3LRM - chains A and B of the 4 polymer chains in the assembly; structure by X-ray diffraction, 2.70 A resolution.

== Chain A (and B) ==
Protein: Alpha-galactosidase 1
Source organism: Saccharomyces cerevisiae
Notes: EC 3.2.1.22; chain B of this document is another copy of the same molecule, construct and numbering; everything in this record applies to it too
UniProtKB: P04824 (MEL1_YEAST); residues 1-471 here = UniProt positions 1-471
Amino-acid sequence (479 residues; row label = number of the first residue in the row):
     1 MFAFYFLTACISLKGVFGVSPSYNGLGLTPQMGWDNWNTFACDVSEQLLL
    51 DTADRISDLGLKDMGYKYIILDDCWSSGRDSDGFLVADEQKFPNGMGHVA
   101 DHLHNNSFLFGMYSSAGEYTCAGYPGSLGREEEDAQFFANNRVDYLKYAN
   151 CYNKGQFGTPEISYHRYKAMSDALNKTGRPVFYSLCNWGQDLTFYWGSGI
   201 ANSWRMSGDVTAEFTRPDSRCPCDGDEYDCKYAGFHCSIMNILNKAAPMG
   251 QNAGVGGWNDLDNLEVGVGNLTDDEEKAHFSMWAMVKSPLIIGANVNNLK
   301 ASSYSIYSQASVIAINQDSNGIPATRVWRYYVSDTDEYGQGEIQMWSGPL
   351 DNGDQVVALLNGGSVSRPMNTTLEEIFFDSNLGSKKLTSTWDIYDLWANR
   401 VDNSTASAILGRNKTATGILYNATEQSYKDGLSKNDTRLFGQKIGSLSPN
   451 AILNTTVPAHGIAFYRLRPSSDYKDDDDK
Disordered / not traced: 1-18, 471-479
Sequence notes: engineered mutation Ala149 (Asp in P04824), Val181 (Ile in P04824); expression tag (472-479)
UniProt features mapped onto this chain:
  - active site: Asp209 (Proton donor)
  - binding site (substrate): Asp72, Asp73, Lys147, Arg205, Gln251
  - glycosylation (N-linked (GlcNAc...) asparagine): Asn105, Asn175, Asn270, Asn370, Asn403, Asn413, Asn422, Asn435, Asn454
Disulfides: Cys42-Cys74, Cys121-Cys151, Cys221-Cys237, Cys223-Cys230
Glycans and other covalent adducts: N-acetylglucosamine (NAG) linked to Asn175, Asn270, Asn403, Asn422
Reported in the primary citation:
  - binding site for alpha-D-galactopyranose: Trp37, Asp72, Asp73, Lys147, Arg205, Asp209
  - binding site for alpha-D-glucopyranose: Phe235, Gln251, Asn252
  - binding site for beta-D-fructofuranose: Val19, Trp37
  - mutagenesis - D209A, Y232R, N252A: abolished catalytic activity
  - mutagenesis - A41Y: increased binding to melibiose
  - mutagenesis - A41Y: decreased binding to raffinose
  - mutagenesis - A41Y: unchanged catalytic activity
  - mutagenesis - Q251A (about 98%): decreased catalytic activity on melibiose
  - mutagenesis - Q251A: decreased catalytic activity on raffinose
  - mutagenesis - Q251A: increased catalytic activity on PNPG
  - mutagenesis - Q251W: unchanged catalytic activity on PNPG
  - mutagenesis - Q251W: decreased catalytic activity
  - mutagenesis - Y232R, N252A: decreased stability
  - mutagenesis - A41Y: increased binding to PNPGal

== Interface between chain A and chain B ==
Pairs across the interface - 46 pairs, chain A then chain B:
  Tyr119(A) with Ser20(B); Pro21(B)
  Thr120(A) with Val19(B)
  Cys121(A) with Val19(B), hydrogen bond (backbone-backbone)
  Ala122(A) with Val19(B)
  Gly123(A) with Val19(B), hydrogen bond (backbone-backbone); Ser20(B); Pro21(B)
  Tyr152(A) with Val19(B), hydrogen bond (side chain-backbone); Ser20(B), hydrogen bond; Ser198(B)
  Lys154(A) with Tyr164(B)
  Gly155(A) with Glu161(B); Trp196(B)
  Phe157(A) with Pro160(B); Leu192(B), hydrophobic; Tyr195(B), hydrophobic
  Gly158(A) with Pro160(B)
  Ile162(A) with Glu161(B)
  Gln190(A) with Tyr195(B)
  Arg216(A) with Val327(B), hydrogen bond (side chain-backbone)
  Ser219(A) with Pro248(B); Arg326(B), hydrogen bond (side chain-backbone)
  Arg220(A) with Gln251(B); Thr325(B); Phe378(B); Asp379(B), salt bridge
  Pro222(A) with Tyr228(B), hydrophobic
  Cys223(A) with Tyr228(B)
  Lys231(A) with Leu192(B); Tyr195(B); Asp229(B)
  Tyr232(A) with Phe194(B); Tyr195(B); Tyr228(B), hydrophobic; Pro248(B), hydrogen bond (side chain-backbone); Met249(B); Gln251(B); Asn252(B), hydrogen bond
  Ala233(A) with Tyr195(B)
  Gly234(A) with Gln251(B)
  Phe235(A) with Gln251(B)
  His236(A) with Asp379(B), salt bridge
  Gly269(A) with Asn381(B)
  Asn270(A) with Asn381(B); Leu382(B), hydrogen bond (side chain-backbone)
Interface residues without a listed pair, chain A (28 interface residues in all): Thr159, Trp188, Glu227
Interface residues without a listed pair, chain B (25 interface residues in all): Thr159

== In short ==
The interface between chain A and chain B involves 28 residues on one side and 25 on the other; the contacts
include 9 hydrogen bonds and 2 salt bridges. Polar pairs include Arg220(A)-Asp379(B), His236(A)-Asp379(B) and
Tyr152(A)-Val19(B). From the paper: a binding site for alpha-D-galactopyranose at Trp37(A), Asp72(A) and
Asp73(A) among others; D209A, Y232R and N252A of chain A abolish catalytic activity; 6 substitutions were
tested in all.
Chain A and chain B are both Alpha-galactosidase 1 (Saccharomyces cerevisiae); the structure, Structure of
alfa-galactosidase from Saccharomyces cerevisiae with raffinose, was determined by X-ray diffraction together
with 3LRK and 3LRL from the same study.
